PDB entry 8V5O | electron microscopy, 8.99 A resolution (very low resolution: no residue pairs are listed; an interface is given only as per-side residue counts) | chains A and B of the 4 polymer chains in the assembly

# Chain A
Protein: DNA polymerase alpha catalytic subunit
Source organism: Xenopus laevis
Notes: EC 2.7.7.7
Reference sequence: Q9DE46 (DPOLA_XENLA); residues 335-1458 here = UniProt positions 335-1458
Sequence (1127 residues; row label = number of the first residue in the row):
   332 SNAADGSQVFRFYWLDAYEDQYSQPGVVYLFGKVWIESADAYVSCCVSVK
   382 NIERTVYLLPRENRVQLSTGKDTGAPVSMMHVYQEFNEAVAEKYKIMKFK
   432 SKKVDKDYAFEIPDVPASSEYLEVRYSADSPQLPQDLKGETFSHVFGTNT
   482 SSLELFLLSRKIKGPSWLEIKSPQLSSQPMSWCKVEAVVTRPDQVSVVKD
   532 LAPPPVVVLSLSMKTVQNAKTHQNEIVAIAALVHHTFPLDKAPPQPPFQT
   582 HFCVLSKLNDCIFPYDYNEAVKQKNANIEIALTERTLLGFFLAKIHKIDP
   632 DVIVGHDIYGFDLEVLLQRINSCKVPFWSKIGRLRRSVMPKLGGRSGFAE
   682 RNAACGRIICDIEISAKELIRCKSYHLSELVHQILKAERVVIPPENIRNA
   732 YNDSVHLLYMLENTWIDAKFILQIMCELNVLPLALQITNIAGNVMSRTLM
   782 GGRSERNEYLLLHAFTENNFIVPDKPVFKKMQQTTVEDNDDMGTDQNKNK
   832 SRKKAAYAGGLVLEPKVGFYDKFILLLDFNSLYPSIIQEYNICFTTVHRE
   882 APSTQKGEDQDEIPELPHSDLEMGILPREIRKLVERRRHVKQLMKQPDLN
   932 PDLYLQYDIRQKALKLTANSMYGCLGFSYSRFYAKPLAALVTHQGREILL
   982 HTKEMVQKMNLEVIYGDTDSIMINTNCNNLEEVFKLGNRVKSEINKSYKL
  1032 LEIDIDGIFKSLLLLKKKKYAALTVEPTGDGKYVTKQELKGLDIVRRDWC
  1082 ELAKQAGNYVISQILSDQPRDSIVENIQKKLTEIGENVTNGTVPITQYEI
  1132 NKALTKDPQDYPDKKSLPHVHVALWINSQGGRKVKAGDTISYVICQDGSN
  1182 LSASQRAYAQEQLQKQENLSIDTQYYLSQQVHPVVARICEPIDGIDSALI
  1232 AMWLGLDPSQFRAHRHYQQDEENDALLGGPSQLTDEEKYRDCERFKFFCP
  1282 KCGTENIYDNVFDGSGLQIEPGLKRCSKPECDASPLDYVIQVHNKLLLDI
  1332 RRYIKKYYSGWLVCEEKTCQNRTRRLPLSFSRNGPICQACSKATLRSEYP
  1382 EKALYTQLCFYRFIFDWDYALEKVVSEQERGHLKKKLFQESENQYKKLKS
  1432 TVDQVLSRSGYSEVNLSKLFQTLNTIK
Not modelled in the structure: 332-1270, 1453-1458
Differences from the reference sequence: expression tag (332-334)
UniProt features mapped onto this chain:
  - zinc finger: Cys1280 to Pro1310 (CysA-type)
  - motif: Cys1345 to Cys1371 (CysB motif)
  - binding site (Zn(2+)): Cys1280, Cys1283, Cys1307, Cys1312, Cys1345, Cys1350, Cys1368, Cys1371
Metal / ion sites: Zn2+ site 1: Cys1280, Cys1283, Cys1307, Cys1312; Zn2+ site 2: Cys1345, Cys1350, Cys1368, Cys1371

# Chain B
Protein: DNA polymerase alpha subunit B
Source organism: Xenopus laevis
Reference sequence: Q6DCZ1 (Q6DCZ1_XENLA); residue numbers follow UniProt; this construct covers 1-598
Sequence (601 residues; numbered -2 to 598; the number before each row is that of its first residue; numbers below 1 keep their minus sign (Ser-2 is residue -2)):
    -2 SNAMSVSAKSIAEELKVFDVNFEDEEVPEKMVELCTVHRLKEEDMVNEWM
    48 AFSTTRNLPLTVGNLNLLEHEVLNKKSARPRPSLKKEKHCGNRDFNTIQE
    98 LIEVETAEENLLDSYATPAKGSQKRNLSTPEHPQSKRILSINRSPHVLFS
   148 PTSFSPSATPSQKYGSRTNRGEVVTTYGELQGTTWNGGSGSNTNVELFTS
   198 LDEPLTKMYKFMFQKLMDIREVVSIKIEELGASLKDHFQIDEFTSVSLPA
   248 QETVTVLGQIGCDSNGKLNSKSVILEGDREHSAGMQVPVDLSELKDYSLF
   298 PGQVVIMEGTNSTGRRFVPTKLYEGVPLPFHQPSKEFEECPQQMVITACG
   348 PFTTSDTITYDALKDLIDIVNRDRPDICILLGPFLDAKHEQIENLQLTVT
   398 FEDVFKRCLKMIIEGTRPSGCHLVIVPSLRDVHHDPVYPQPPFSCFEPAK
   448 EDKERVHFVADPCTLSVNGVVIGMTSTDLLFHMGAEEISSSAGAPDRFSR
   498 ILRHILTQRSYYPLYPPNEEINIDYEALYSYTPMPVTPDVFIVPSELRYF
   548 IKDVTGCICINPGRLTKGLVGGTYARFLVKSGAMGSEGKRSTCISAQVVR
   598 V
Not modelled in the structure: -2 to 158, 489-492, 582-586
Differences from the reference sequence: expression tag (-2 to 0)

# Interface between chain A and chain B
At this resolution (9 A) residue pairs are not listed: 37 residues of chain A and 50 of chain B lie at the interface.

# Overview
Chain A and chain B form an interface of 37 and 50 residues respectively. Cys1280(A), Cys1283(A), Cys1307(A)
and Cys1312(A) form the Zn2+ site 1. The Zn2+ site 2 is built by Cys1345(A), Cys1350(A), Cys1368(A) and
Cys1371(A). UniProt lists 8 Zn2+-binding residues on chain A.
Here chain A is DNA polymerase alpha catalytic subunit and chain B is DNA polymerase alpha subunit B, both
from Xenopus laevis. Entry 8V5O (Tetramer core subcomplex (conformation 3) of Xenopus laevis DNA polymerase
alpha-primase) was determined by electron microscopy together with 8G99, 8G9F, 8G9L, 8G9N, 8G9O, 8UCU and 8
further entries from the same study.
